PDB entry 2UXB | X-ray diffraction, 3.10 A resolution | chains A and I of the 23 polymer chains in the assembly

== Chain A ==
Molecule: 16S ribosomal RNA
From: Thermus thermophilus
Sequence (1522 nucleotides; numbered 0 to 1544 plus 21 insertion-coded residues; 44 numbers in that range are skipped by the numbering (no residue carries them; nothing is unmodelled there); the number before each row is that of its first residue; a row labelled like 189A-189L holds insertion residues (189A, then the next letters in order); numbering starts at 0):
     0 UUUGUUGGAG AGUUUGAUCC UGGCUCAGGG UGAACGCUGG CGGCGUGCCU AAGACAUGCA
    60 AGUCGUGCGG GCCG
    76 CGGGGUUUU
    88 ACUCCG
    96 UGGUCAGCGG CGGACGGGUG AGUAACGCGU GGGU
  129A G
   130 ACCUACCCGG AAGAGGGGGA CAACCCGGGG AAACUCGGGC UAAUCCCCCA UGUGGACCCG
189A-189L CCCCUUGGGGUG
   190 UGUCCAAAGG GCUUU
   216 GCCCGCUUCC GGAUGGGCCC GCGUCCCAUC AGCUAGUUGG UGGGGUAAUG GCCCACCAAG
   276 GCGACGACGG GUAGCCGGUC UGAGAGGAUG GCCGGCCACA GGGGCACUGA GACACGGGCC
   336 CCACUCCUAC GGGAGGCAGC AGUUAGGAAU CUUCCGCAAU GGGCGCAAGC CUGACGGAGC
   396 GACGCCGCUU GGAGGAAGAA GCCCUUCGGG GUGUAAACUC CUGA
   441 ACCCGGGACG AAACCCCC
   460 GA
   470 CGAGGGGA
   479 CUGACGGUAC CGGGGUAA
   498 UAGCGCCGGC CAACUCCGUG CCAGCAGCCG CGGUAAUACG GAGGGCGCGA GCGUUACCCG
   558 GAUUCACUGG GCGUAAAGGG CGUGUAGGCG GCCUGGGGCG UCCCAUGUGA AAGACCACGG
   618 CUCAACCGUG GGGGAGCGUG GGAUACGCUC AGGCUAGACG GUGGGAGAGG GUGGUGGAAU
   678 UCCCGGAGUA GCGGUGAAAU GCGCAGAUAC CGGGAGGAAC GCCGAUGGCG AAGGCAGCCA
   738 CCUGGUCCAC CCGUGACGCU GAGGCGCGAA AGCGUGGGGA GCAAACCGGA UUAGAUACCC
   798 GGGUAGUCCA CGCCCUAAAC GAUGCGCGCU AGGUCUCUGG GUCU
   848 CCUGGGGGCC GAAGCUAACG CGUUAAGCGC GCCGCCUGGG GAGUACGGCC GCAAGGCUGA
   908 AACUCAAAGG AAUUGACGGG GGCCCGCACA AGCGGUGGAG CAUGUGGUUU AAUUCGAAGC
   968 AACGCGAAGA ACCUUACCAG GCCUUGACAU GCUA
 1001A G
  1002 GGAACCCGGG UGAAAGCCUG GGGUGCCCC
1030A-1030D GCGA
  1031 GGGGAGCCCU AGCACAGGUG CUGCAUGGCC GUCGUCAGCU CGUGCCGUGA GGUGUUGGGU
  1091 UAAGUCCCGC AACGAGCGCA ACCCCCGCCG UUAGUUGCCA GCGGUUCGGC CGGGCACUCU
  1151 AACGGGACUG CCCGCG
  1168 AAAGCGGGAG GAAGGAGGGG ACGACGUCUG GUCAGCAUGG CCCUUACGGC CUGGGCGACA
  1228 CACGUGCUAC AAUGCCCACU ACAAAGCGAU GCCACCCGGC AACGGGGAGC UAAUCGCAAA
  1288 AAGGUGGGCC CAGUUCGGAU UGGGGUCUGC AACCCGACCC CAUGAAGCCG GAAUCGCUAG
  1348 UAAUCGCGGA UCAGCC
 1363A A
  1364 UGCCGCGGUG AAUACGUUCC CGGGCCUUGU ACACACCGCC CGUCACGCCA UGGGAGCGGG
  1424 CUCUACCCGA AGUCGCCGG
1442A-1442B GA
  1443 GCCUA
  1452 C
  1456 GGGCAGGCGC CGAGGGUAGG GCCCGUGACU GGGGCGAAGU CGUAACAAGG UAGCUGUACC
  1516 GGAAGGUGCG GCUGGAUCAC CUCCUUUCU
Unresolved in the structure: 0-4, 1535-1538
Metal / ion sites: Mg2+ site 1 near U17 (its only coordinating residue here); Mg2+ site 2 near G21 (its only coordinating residue here); Mg2+ site 3: U62 (shared with 1 residue of chain T); Mg2+ site 4 near G126 (its only coordinating residue here); Mg2+ site 5 near A172 (its only coordinating residue here); Mg2+ site 6: G238, U239; Mg2+ site 7: G266 (shared with 1 residue of chain Q); Mg2+ site 8: C280 (shared with 1 residue of chain Q); K+ site 1: G293, U304; Mg2+ site 9 near A315 (its only coordinating residue here); Mg2+ site 10 near G317 (its only coordinating residue here); Mg2+ site 11 near C328 (its only coordinating residue here); 44 more Mg2+ sites not listed; 2 more K+ sites not listed
Small-molecule neighbours: paromomycin (PAR): C1404, G1405, U1406, C1407, A1408, C1409, G1489, C1490, G1491, A1492, A1493, G1494, U1495

== Chain I ==
Protein: Ribosomal protein S9
From: Thermus thermophilus
Reference sequence: P80374 (RS9_THET8); numbering as in UniProt (aligned over 1-128)
Amino-acid sequence (128 residues; numbered 1 to 128; the number before each row is that of its first residue):
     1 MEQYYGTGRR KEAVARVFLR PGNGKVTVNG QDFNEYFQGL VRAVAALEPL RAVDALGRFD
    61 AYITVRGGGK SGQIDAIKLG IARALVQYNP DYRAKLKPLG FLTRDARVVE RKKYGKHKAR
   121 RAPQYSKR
Unresolved in the structure: 1
Differences from the reference sequence: conflict Arg-58 (His in P80374)

== Chain A / chain I interface ==
Residue-residue contacts (117):
  G942(A) / Gln-124(I)  base contact
  G944(A) / Lys-127(I)  sugar contact
  G966(A) / Arg-128(I)  hydrogen bond to the sugar
  C970(A) / Ser-126(I)  hydrogen bond to the base
  C1116(A) / Val-108(I)  sugar contact
  G1117(A) / Arg-104(I)  hydrogen bond to the phosphate
  C1118(A) / Arg-9(I)  salt bridge to the phosphate
  C1118(A) / Arg-83(I)  phosphate contact
  C1118(A) / Arg-104(I)  salt bridge to the phosphate
  C1119(A) / Arg-9(I)  salt bridge to the phosphate
  C1119(A) / Arg-83(I)  salt bridge to the phosphate
  G1127(A) / Arg-16(I)  hydrogen bond to the sugar
  C1128(A) / Arg-16(I)  salt bridge to the phosphate
  C1128(A) / Arg-66(I)  salt bridge to the phosphate
  C1129(A) / Phe-18(I)  phosphate contact
  C1129(A) / Tyr-62(I)  hydrogen bond to the phosphate
  A1130(A) / Gln-3(I)  hydrogen bond to the sugar
  A1130(A) / Arg-20(I)  salt bridge to the phosphate
  A1130(A) / Tyr-62(I)  phosphate contact
  G1131(A) / Glu-2(I)  phosphate contact
  C1147(A) / Tyr-5(I)  hydrogen bond to the sugar
  C1147(A) / Thr-7(I)  phosphate contact
  C1147(A) / Arg-16(I)  sugar contact
  U1148(A) / Tyr-5(I)  hydrogen bond to the phosphate
  U1148(A) / Thr-7(I)  hydrogen bond to the phosphate
  U1148(A) / Arg-9(I)  salt bridge to the phosphate
  U1148(A) / Val-14(I)  sugar contact
  U1148(A) / Arg-16(I)  hydrogen bond to the sugar
  C1149(A) / Arg-9(I)  salt bridge to the phosphate
  C1149(A) / Val-14(I)  phosphate contact
  G1178(A) / Arg-93(I)  salt bridge to the phosphate
  G1178(A) / Lys-97(I)  base contact
  A1179(A) / Arg-93(I)  salt bridge to the phosphate
  A1179(A) / Leu-102(I)  sugar contact
  A1179(A) / Thr-103(I)  phosphate contact
  A1179(A) / Arg-104(I)  hydrogen bond to the sugar
  A1180(A) / Lys-97(I)  salt bridge to the phosphate
  A1180(A) / Thr-103(I)  hydrogen bond to the phosphate
  G1186(A) / Glu-110(I)  sugar contact
  G1186(A) / Arg-111(I)  sugar contact
  G1186(A) / Lys-113(I)  phosphate contact
  G1186(A) / Arg-120(I)  salt bridge to the phosphate
  G1187(A) / Arg-111(I)  hydrogen bond to the sugar
  G1187(A) / Lys-113(I)  phosphate contact
  A1188(A) / Tyr-114(I)  hydrogen bond to the phosphate
  C1230(A) / Lys-127(I)  phosphate contact
  G1231(A) / Ser-126(I)  phosphate contact
  G1231(A) / Lys-127(I)  salt bridge to the phosphate
  U1232(A) / Gln-124(I)  hydrogen bond to the phosphate
  U1232(A) / Tyr-125(I)  phosphate contact
  U1232(A) / Ser-126(I)  hydrogen bond to the phosphate
  G1233(A) / His-117(I)  salt bridge to the phosphate
  G1233(A) / Pro-123(I)  phosphate contact
  G1233(A) / Gln-124(I)  phosphate contact
  A1248(A) / Tyr-36(I)  sugar contact
  A1248(A) / Lys-70(I)  hydrogen bond to the sugar
  C1249(A) / Tyr-36(I)  hydrogen bond to the sugar
  C1249(A) / Gly-67(I)  hydrogen bond to the phosphate
  C1249(A) / Gly-68(I)  sugar contact
  C1249(A) / Gly-69(I)  sugar contact
  C1249(A) / Lys-70(I)  hydrogen bond to the base
  C1249(A) / Gln-73(I)  hydrogen bond to the sugar
  A1250(A) / Glu-12(I)  sugar contact
  A1250(A) / Gly-67(I)  phosphate contact
  A1250(A) / Gly-68(I)  hydrogen bond to the phosphate
  A1251(A) / Glu-12(I)  sugar contact
  A1251(A) / Gly-67(I)  phosphate contact
  G1290(A) / Leu-40(I)  sugar contact
  G1291(A) / Gln-38(I)  sugar contact
  C1342(A) / Gln-124(I)  sugar contact
  C1342(A) / Tyr-125(I)  phosphate contact
  G1343(A) / Arg-121(I)  hydrogen bond to the sugar
  G1343(A) / Ala-122(I)  hydrogen bond to the sugar
  G1343(A) / Tyr-125(I)  hydrogen bond to the phosphate
  C1344(A) / Lys-116(I)  salt bridge to the phosphate
  C1344(A) / Arg-120(I)  sugar contact
  C1344(A) / Ala-122(I)  phosphate contact
  U1345(A) / Arg-120(I)  salt bridge to the phosphate
  A1346(A) / Arg-120(I)  salt bridge to the phosphate
  G1347(A) / Arg-10(I)  hydrogen bond to the base
  G1347(A) / Lys-11(I)  base contact
  G1347(A) / Arg-107(I)  hydrogen bond to the base
  G1347(A) / Val-108(I)  sugar contact
  U1348(A) / Val-108(I)  phosphate contact
  U1348(A) / Val-109(I)  phosphate contact
  U1348(A) / Glu-110(I)  hydrogen bond to the phosphate
  U1348(A) / Arg-120(I)  phosphate contact
  A1349(A) / Lys-118(I)  salt bridge to the phosphate
  A1349(A) / Arg-120(I)  hydrogen bond to the phosphate
  A1349(A) / Arg-121(I)  hydrogen bond to the phosphate
  A1350(A) / Lys-118(I)  salt bridge to the phosphate
  A1350(A) / Arg-121(I)  phosphate contact
  C1366(A) / His-117(I)  salt bridge to the phosphate
  C1367(A) / Lys-112(I)  salt bridge to the phosphate
  C1367(A) / Tyr-114(I)  phosphate contact
  C1367(A) / Gly-115(I)  hydrogen bond to the phosphate
  C1367(A) / Lys-116(I)  phosphate contact
  G1368(A) / Arg-111(I)  salt bridge to the phosphate
  G1368(A) / Lys-112(I)  salt bridge to the phosphate
  G1368(A) / Lys-113(I)  phosphate contact
  G1368(A) / Tyr-114(I)  hydrogen bond to the phosphate
  C1369(A) / Arg-111(I)  phosphate contact
  C1369(A) / Lys-112(I)  hydrogen bond to the phosphate
  G1370(A) / Glu-12(I)  phosphate contact
  G1370(A) / Val-109(I)  phosphate contact
  G1371(A) / Lys-11(I)  phosphate contact
  G1371(A) / Glu-12(I)  phosphate contact
  G1371(A) / Gly-68(I)  sugar contact
  G1371(A) / Gly-69(I)  phosphate contact
  G1371(A) / Val-109(I)  phosphate contact
  U1372(A) / Lys-11(I)  salt bridge to the phosphate
  U1372(A) / Gly-69(I)  phosphate contact
  U1372(A) / Lys-70(I)  hydrogen bond to the phosphate
  U1372(A) / Ser-71(I)  hydrogen bond to the phosphate
  U1372(A) / Gly-72(I)  hydrogen bond to the phosphate
  G1373(A) / Lys-11(I)  hydrogen bond to the base
  G1373(A) / Ser-71(I)  hydrogen bond to the phosphate
Other interface residues (no listed pair), chain A (58 interface residues in all): G941, U943, C967, A969, G1184, C1189, U1292, A1339, U1341
Other interface residues (no listed pair), chain I (56 interface residues in all): Asn-29, Arg-42, Thr-64, Ala-106, Ala-119

== Summary ==
The interface between chain A and chain I involves 58 residues on one side and 56 on the other, with 38
hydrogen bonds and 25 salt bridges. Polar pairs include C970(A)/Ser-126(I), C1249(A)/Lys-70(I) and
G1347(A)/Arg-10(I). Bound to chain A: paromomycin.
Chain A is 16S ribosomal RNA and chain I is Ribosomal protein S9, both from Thermus thermophilus; the
structure, Crystal structure of an extended tRNA anticodon stem loop in complex with its cognate mRNA GGGU
..., was determined by X-ray diffraction, deposited together with 2UXD and 2UXC.
